PDB entry 8S0F | electron microscopy, 4.10 A resolution (low resolution: residue-level contacts below are approximate; hydrogen-bond / salt-bridge calls are withheld) | chains B and E of the 14 polymer chains in the assembly

Chain B:
Molecule: Origin recognition complex subunit 2
Organism: Homo sapiens
Reference sequence: Q13416 (ORC2_HUMAN); residue numbers follow UniProt; this construct covers 1-577
Amino-acid sequence (577 residues; numbered 1 to 577; the number before each row is that of its first residue):
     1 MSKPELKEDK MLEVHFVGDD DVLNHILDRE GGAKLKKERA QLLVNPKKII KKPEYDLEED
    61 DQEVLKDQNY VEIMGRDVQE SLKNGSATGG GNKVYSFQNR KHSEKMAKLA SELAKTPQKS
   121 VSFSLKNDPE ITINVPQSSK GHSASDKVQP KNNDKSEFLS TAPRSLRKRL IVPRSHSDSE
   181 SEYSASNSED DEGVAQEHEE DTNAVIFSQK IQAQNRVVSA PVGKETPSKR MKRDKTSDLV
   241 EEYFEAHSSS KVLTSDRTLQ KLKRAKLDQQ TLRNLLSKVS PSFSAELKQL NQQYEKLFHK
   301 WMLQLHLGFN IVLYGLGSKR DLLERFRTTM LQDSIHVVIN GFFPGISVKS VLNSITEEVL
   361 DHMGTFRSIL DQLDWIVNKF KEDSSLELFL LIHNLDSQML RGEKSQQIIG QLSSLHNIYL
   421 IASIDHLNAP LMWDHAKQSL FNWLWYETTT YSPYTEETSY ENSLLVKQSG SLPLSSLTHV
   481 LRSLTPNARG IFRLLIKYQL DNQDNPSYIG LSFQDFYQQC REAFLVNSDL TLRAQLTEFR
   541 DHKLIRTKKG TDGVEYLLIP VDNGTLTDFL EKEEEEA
Unresolved in the structure: 1-269, 464-577

Chain E:
Molecule: Origin recognition complex subunit 5
Organism: Homo sapiens
Reference sequence: O43913 (ORC5_HUMAN); residue numbers follow UniProt; this construct covers 1-435
Amino-acid sequence (435 residues; each row starts with the number of its first residue):
     1 MPHLENVVLC RESQVSILQS LFGERHHFSF PSIFIYGHTA SGKTYVTQTL LKTLELPHVF
    61 VNCVECFTLR LLLEQILNKL NHLSSSEDGC STEITCETFN DFVRLFKQVT TAENLKDQTV
   121 YIVLDKAEYL RDMEANLLPG FLRLQELADR NVTVLFLSEI VWEKFRPNTG CFEPFVLYFP
   181 DYSIGNLQKI LSHDHPPEYS ADFYAAYINI LLGVFYTVCR DLKELRHLAV LNFPKYCEPV
   241 VKGEASERDT RKLWRNIEPH LKKAMQTVYL REISSSQWEK LQKDDTDPGQ LKGLSAHTHV
   301 ELPYYSKFIL IAAYLASYNP ARTDKRFFLK HHGKIKKTNF LKKHEKTSNH LLGPKPFPLD
   361 RLLAILYSIV DSRVAPTANI FSQITSLVTL QLLTLVGHDD QLDGPKYKCT VSLDFIRAIA
   421 RTVNFDIIKY LYDFL
Unresolved in the structure: 1-6, 85-92, 244-247, 272-300, 333-356
Metal / ion sites: Mg2+: Thr-44 (together with ATP-gamma-S)
Residues lining bound ligands: ATP-gamma-S (AGS; phosphothiophosphoric acid-adenylate ester): Val-7, Val-8, Leu-9, Arg-11, His-38, Thr-39, Ala-40, Ser-41, Gly-42, Lys-43, Thr-44, Tyr-45, Val-46, Glu-159, Tyr-182, Leu-222, Lys-223, Arg-226

Chain B / chain E interface:
Pairs across the interface - 17 pairs, chain B then chain E:
  Glu-403(B) / Asp-399(E)
  Asn-428(B) / Leu-402(E)
  Asn-428(B) / Asp-403(E)
  Pro-430(B) / Ala-378(E)
  Pro-430(B) / Phe-381(E)
  Leu-431(B) / Phe-381(E)
  Leu-431(B) / Thr-385(E)
  Met-432(B) / Leu-402(E)
  Trp-433(B) / Ser-382(E)
  Asp-434(B) / Ser-382(E)
  Asp-434(B) / Thr-385(E)
  Asp-434(B) / Ser-386(E)
  Asp-434(B) / Thr-389(E)
  His-435(B) / Ser-382(E)
  His-435(B) / Gln-383(E)
  His-435(B) / Ser-386(E)
  Gln-438(B) / Ser-382(E)
Also at the interface, not in a pair above, chain B (11 interface residues in all): Arg-401, Gly-402
Also at the interface, not in a pair above, chain E (14 interface residues in all): Leu-359, Asn-379, Ile-384, Asp-400

In short:
The interface between chain B and chain E involves 11 residues on one side and 14 on the other. Ligands of
chain E: ATP-gamma-S.
Here chain B is Origin recognition complex subunit 2 and chain E is Origin recognition complex subunit 5, both
from Homo sapiens. Entry 8S0F (H. sapiens OC1M bound to double stranded DNA) was determined by electron
microscopy, deposited together with 8S09, 8S0A, 8S0B, 8S0C, 8S0D and 8S0E.
